Entry 6V09 (X-ray diffraction, 2.99 A resolution); this record covers chain A.

== Chain A ==
Name: Beta-2-glycoprotein 1
From: Homo sapiens
Reference sequence: P02749 (APOH_HUMAN); residues 1-326 here correspond to UniProt positions 20-345 (UniProt number = residue number + 19)
Amino-acid sequence (338 residues; numbered -11 to 326; the number before each row is that of its first residue; numbers below 1 keep their minus sign (Glu-11 is residue -11)):
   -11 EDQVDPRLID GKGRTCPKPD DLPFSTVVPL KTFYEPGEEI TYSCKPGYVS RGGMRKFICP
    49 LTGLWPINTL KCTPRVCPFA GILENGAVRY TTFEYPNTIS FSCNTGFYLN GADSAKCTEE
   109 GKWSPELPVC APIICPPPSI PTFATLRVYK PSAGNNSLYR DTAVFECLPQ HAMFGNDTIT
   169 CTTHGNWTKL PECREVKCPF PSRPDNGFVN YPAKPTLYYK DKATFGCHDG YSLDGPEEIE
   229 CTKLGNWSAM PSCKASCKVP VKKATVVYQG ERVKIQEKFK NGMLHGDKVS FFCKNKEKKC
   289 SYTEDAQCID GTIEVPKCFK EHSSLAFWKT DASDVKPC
Disordered / not traced: -11 to -3, 312-316
Construct notes: expression tag (-11 to 0)
Disulfides: Cys4-Cys47, Cys32-Cys60, Cys65-Cys105, Cys91-Cys118, Cys123-Cys169, Cys155-Cys181, Cys186-Cys229, Cys215-Cys241, Cys245-Cys296, Cys281-Cys306, Cys288-Cys326
Covalently attached groups: N-acetylglucosamine (NAG) linked to Asn143, Asn164, Asn174, Asn234
Curated features (UniProtKB/Swiss-Prot):
  - glycosylation: Thr14 (O-linked (GalNAc...) threonine), Thr130 (O-linked (GalNAc...) threonine), Asn143 (N-linked (GlcNAc...) (complex) asparagine), Asn164 (N-linked (GlcNAc...) asparagine), Asn174 (N-linked (GlcNAc...) asparagine), Asn234 (N-linked (GlcNAc...) asparagine)
From the paper describing this entry:
  - mutagenesis - T130S/N143Q/N164Q/N174Q/N234Q: unchanged binding to MBB2

== In short ==
Covalently linked N-acetylglucosamine: at Asn143, Asn164, Asn174 and Asn234. The paper reports that
T130S/N143Q/N164Q/N174Q/N234Q leave binding to MBB2 unchanged.
Chain A is Beta-2-glycoprotein 1 (Homo sapiens); the structure, Crystal structure of human recombinant Beta-2
glycoprotein I short tag (ST-B2GPI), was determined by X-ray diffraction together with 6V06 and 6V08 from the
same study.
